Entry 9EVZ (electron microscopy, 2.92 A resolution); this record covers chains A and F of the 8 polymer chains in the assembly.

Chain A (and F):
Protein: Envelope glycoprotein gp41
Organism: Human immunodeficiency virus 1
Notes: chain F of this document is another copy of the same molecule, construct and numbering; everything in this record applies to it too
Amino-acid sequence (170 residues; row label = number of the first residue in the row):
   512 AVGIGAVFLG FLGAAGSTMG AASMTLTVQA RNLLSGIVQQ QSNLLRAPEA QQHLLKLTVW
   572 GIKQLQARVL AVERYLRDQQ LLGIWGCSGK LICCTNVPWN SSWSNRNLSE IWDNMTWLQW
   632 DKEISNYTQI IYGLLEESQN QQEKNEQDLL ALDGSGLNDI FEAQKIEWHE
Disordered / not traced: 512-520, 548-567, 660-681 (chain F: 512-521, 539-567, 664-681)
Disulfides: C598-C604
Small-molecule neighbours: N-acetylglucosamine (NAG; 2-acetamido-2-deoxy-beta-D-glucopyranose): G524, G527, S528

How chain A and chain F interact:
Contacting residue pairs - 22 pairs, chain A then chain F:
  S534(A) - N651(F)
  M535(A) - N651(F)
  L537(A) - N651(F)
  T538(A) - E647(F)
  T538(A) - N651(F)
  A541(A) - Q591(F)  hydrogen bond (backbone-side chain)
  R542(A) - L592(F)
  R542(A) - E647(F)  salt bridge
  L545(A) - L587(F)
  L545(A) - R588(F)
  L545(A) - Q591(F)
  S546(A) - R588(F)
  L576(A) - L576(F)  hydrophobic
  R579(A) - V580(F)
  R579(A) - L581(F)
  R579(A) - E584(F)  salt bridge
  V583(A) - L587(F)  hydrophobic
  Y586(A) - Q591(F)
  K601(A) - E654(F)  salt bridge
  L602(A) - E654(F)
  I603(A) - E654(F)
  I603(A) - Q658(F)
Other interface residues (no listed pair), chain A (18 interface residues in all): T536, L587, C605
Other interface residues (no listed pair), chain F (18 interface residues in all): V583, I595, Q652, K655, E657, L661

Overview:
The chain A/chain F interface involves 18 residues from each chain; the contacts include 1 hydrogen bond and 3
salt bridges. Polar pairs include R542(A)-E647(F), R579(A)-E584(F) and K601(A)-E654(F). Chain A binds
N-acetylglucosamine.
Both chains are Envelope glycoprotein gp41 (Human immunodeficiency virus 1). Entry 9EVZ (HIV-1 envelope
glycoprotein (BG505 gp140 SOSIP.664) trimer in complex with ELC07 broadly neutralizing antibody) was
determined by electron microscopy.
